1KEV - chains A and C of the 4 polymer chains in the assembly; structure by X-ray diffraction, 2.05 A resolution.

Chain A (and C):
Name: NADP-dependent alcohol dehydrogenase
Organism: Clostridium beijerinckii
Notes: EC 1.1.1.2; chain C of this document is another copy of the same molecule, construct and numbering; everything in this record applies to it too
UniProt: P25984 (ADH_CLOBE); residues 1-351 here = UniProt positions 1-351
Amino-acid sequence (351 residues; row label = number of the first residue in the row):
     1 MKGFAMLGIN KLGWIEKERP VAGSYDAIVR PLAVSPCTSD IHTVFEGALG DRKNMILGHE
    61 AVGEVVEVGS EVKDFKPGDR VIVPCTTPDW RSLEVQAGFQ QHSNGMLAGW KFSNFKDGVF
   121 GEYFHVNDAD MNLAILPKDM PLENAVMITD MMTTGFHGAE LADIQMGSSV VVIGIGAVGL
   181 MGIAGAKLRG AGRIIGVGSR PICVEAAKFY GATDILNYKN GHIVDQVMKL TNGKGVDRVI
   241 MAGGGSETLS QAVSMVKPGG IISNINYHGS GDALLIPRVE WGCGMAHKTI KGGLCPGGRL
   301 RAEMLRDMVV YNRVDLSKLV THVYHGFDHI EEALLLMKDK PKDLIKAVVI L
Differences from the reference sequence: conflict Thr154 (Ser in P25984), Lys234 (Glu in P25984)
Swiss-Prot annotation at these positions:
  - binding site (Zn(2+)): Cys37, His59, Glu60, Asp150
  - binding site (NADP(+)): Ile175 to Val178, Gly198 to Arg200, Tyr218, Ile265 to Tyr267, Lys340

Interface between chain A and chain C:
Contacting residue pairs (22):
  Tyr25(A) - Tyr25(C)  hydrophobic
  Tyr25(A) - Arg91(C)
  Trp90(A) - Gln96(C)
  Arg91(A) - Tyr25(C)
  Arg91(A) - Asp128(C)  salt bridge
  Arg91(A) - Met131(C)
  Ser92(A) - Met131(C)
  Leu93(A) - Leu300(C)
  Gln96(A) - Trp90(C)
  Gln96(A) - Met131(C)  hydrogen bond (side chain-backbone)
  Gln96(A) - Arg299(C)
  Gln96(A) - Leu300(C)  hydrogen bond (side chain-backbone)
  Ala97(A) - Leu300(C)  hydrophobic
  Asp128(A) - Arg91(C)  salt bridge
  Met131(A) - Arg91(C)
  Met131(A) - Ser92(C)  hydrogen bond (side chain-backbone)
  Met131(A) - Gln96(C)  hydrogen bond (backbone-side chain)
  Arg299(A) - Leu93(C)
  Arg299(A) - Gln96(C)
  Leu300(A) - Leu93(C)
  Leu300(A) - Gln96(C)  hydrogen bond (backbone-side chain)
  Leu300(A) - Ala97(C)
Other interface residues (no listed pair), chain A (15 interface residues in all): Val95, Asp130, Gly298, Glu303
Other interface residues (no listed pair), chain C (14 interface residues in all): Val95, Asp130, Gly298

In short:
15 residues of chain A and 14 residues of chain C are in contact, with 5 hydrogen bonds and 2 salt bridges.
Polar pairs include Arg91(A)-Asp128(C), Gln96(A)-Met131(C) and Gln96(A)-Leu300(C). From UniProt: 4
Zn2+-binding residues and 12 NADP+-binding residues on chain A.
Both chains are NADP-dependent alcohol dehydrogenase (Clostridium beijerinckii). Entry 1KEV (Structure of
NADP-dependent alcohol dehydrogenase) was determined by X-ray diffraction, deposited together with 1PED.
